3S2D - chains C and K of the 12 polymer chains in the assembly; structure by X-ray diffraction, 3.20 A resolution.

[Chain C]
Protein: DNA-directed RNA polymerase II subunit RPB3
Organism: Saccharomyces cerevisiae S288c
UniProt: P16370 (RPB3_YEAST); residue numbers follow UniProt; this construct covers 1-318
Chain sequence (318 residues; numbered 1 to 318; the number before each row is that of its first residue):
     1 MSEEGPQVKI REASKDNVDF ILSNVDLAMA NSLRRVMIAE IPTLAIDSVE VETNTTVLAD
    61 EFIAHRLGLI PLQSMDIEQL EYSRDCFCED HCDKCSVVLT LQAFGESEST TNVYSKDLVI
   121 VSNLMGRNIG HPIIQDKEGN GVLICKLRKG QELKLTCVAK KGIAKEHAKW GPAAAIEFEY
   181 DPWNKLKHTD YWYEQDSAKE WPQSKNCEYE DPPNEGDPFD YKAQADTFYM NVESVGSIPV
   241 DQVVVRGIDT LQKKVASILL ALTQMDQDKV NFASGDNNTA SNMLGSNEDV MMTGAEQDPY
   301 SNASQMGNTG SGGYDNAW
Disordered / not traced: 1-2, 269-318
Metal / ion sites: Zn2+: C86, C88, C92, C95
UniProt features mapped onto this chain:
  - binding site (Zn(2+)): C86, C88, C92, C95
  - modified residue: S2 (N-acetylserine)

[Chain K]
Protein: DNA-directed RNA polymerase II subunit RPB11
Organism: Saccharomyces cerevisiae S288c
UniProt: P38902 (RPB11_YEAST); residue numbers follow UniProt; this construct covers 1-120
Chain sequence (120 residues; each row starts with the number of its first residue):
     1 MNAPDRFELF LLGEGESKLK IDPDTKAPNA VVITFEKEDH TLGNLIRAEL LNDRKVLFAA
    61 YKVEHPFFAR FKLRIQTTEG YDPKDALKNA CNSIINKLGA LKTNFETEWN LQTLAADDAF
Disordered / not traced: 115-120

[Chain C / chain K interface]
Pairs across the interface (80):
  E3(C) with T103(K); N104(K), hydrogen bond (backbone-side chain)
  E4(C) with N96(K); A100(K)
  G5(C) with A100(K)
  P6(C) with K97(K); L101(K), hydrophobic; N104(K), hydrogen bond (backbone-side chain)
  Q7(C) with N104(K)
  V8(C) with L101(K), hydrophobic; F105(K), hydrophobic; E108(K)
  K9(C) with E108(K)
  I10(C) with F105(K), hydrophobic; E108(K), hydrogen bond (backbone-side chain); Q112(K)
  A13(C) with W109(K), hydrophobic; L114(K)
  S14(C) with L114(K)
  V18(C) with W109(K), hydrophobic
  L22(C) with L101(K), hydrophobic
  D26(C) with A48(K)
  A28(C) with N44(K); L45(K); A48(K), hydrophobic
  M29(C) with L45(K), hydrophobic; I94(K); K97(K)
  S32(C) with T41(K), hydrogen bond (side chain-backbone); L45(K)
  R35(C) with D39(K), salt bridge; H40(K); T41(K), hydrogen bond
  E40(C) with T41(K)
  R84(C) with F10(K); L11(K)
  K165(C) with R6(K), hydrogen bond (backbone-side chain); L9(K); D39(K), salt bridge
  E166(C) with R6(K), hydrogen bond (backbone-side chain); F10(K)
  H167(C) with R6(K)
  V240(C) with W109(K), hydrophobic
  D241(C) with F105(K); W109(K)
  V244(C) with F105(K), hydrophobic
  V245(C) with K102(K); F105(K), hydrophobic; E106(K)
  I248(C) with L98(K); L101(K), hydrophobic; K102(K)
  D249(C) with K102(K), salt bridge
  L251(C) with L45(K), hydrophobic; L98(K)
  Q252(C) with I95(K); L98(K); G99(K)
  K254(C) with E38(K), salt bridge; L42(K)
  V255(C) with L42(K), hydrophobic; C91(K); I94(K), hydrophobic; I95(K), hydrophobic
  A256(C) with I95(K)
  I258(C) with K18(K); L19(K); F35(K), hydrophobic; L42(K), hydrophobic; C91(K), hydrophobic
  L259(C) with K88(K); C91(K), hydrophobic; N92(K)
  A261(C) with L19(K), hydrophobic
  L262(C) with L19(K), hydrophobic; I21(K), hydrophobic; L87(K), hydrophobic; K88(K)
  M265(C) with L19(K); I21(K), hydrophobic
Other interface residues (no listed pair), chain C (45 interface residues in all): R11, K15, L33, V36, I163, A164, D266
Other interface residues (no listed pair), chain K (39 interface residues in all): F7, K84

[Overview]
45 residues of chain C and 39 residues of chain K are in contact; the contacts include 7 hydrogen bonds and 4
salt bridges. Polar contacts include R35(C)-D39(K), K165(C)-D39(K) and D249(C)-K102(K). From UniProt: 4
Zn2+-binding residues on chain C.
Chain C is DNA-directed RNA polymerase II subunit RPB3 and chain K is DNA-directed RNA polymerase II subunit
RPB11, both from Saccharomyces cerevisiae S288c; the structure, RNA Polymerase II Initiation Complex with a
5-nt RNA containing a 5Br-U, was determined by X-ray diffraction, deposited together with 3RZD, 3RZO, 3S14,
3S15, 3S16, 3S17 and 5 further entries.
